Entry 3WD5 (X-ray diffraction, 3.10 A resolution); this record covers chains A and L of the 3 polymer chains in the assembly.

Chain A:
Protein: Tumor necrosis factor
From: Homo sapiens
Notes: fragment: Tumor necrosis factor, soluble form
UniProtKB: P01375 (TNFA_HUMAN); residues 1-157 here correspond to UniProt positions 77-233 (UniProt number = residue number + 76)
Amino-acid sequence (157 residues; each row starts with the number of its first residue):
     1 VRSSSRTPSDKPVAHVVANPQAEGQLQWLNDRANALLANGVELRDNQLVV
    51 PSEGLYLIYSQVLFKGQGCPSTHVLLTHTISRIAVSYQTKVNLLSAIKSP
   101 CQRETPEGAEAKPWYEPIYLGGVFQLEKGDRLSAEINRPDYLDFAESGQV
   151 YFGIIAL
Not modelled in the structure: 1-5
Sequence notes: conflict Asp31 (Arg107 in P01375)
Curated features (UniProtKB/Swiss-Prot):
  - glycosylation: Ser4 (O-linked (GalNAc...) serine)
Disulfide bonds: Cys69-Cys101
What the authors report for this chain:
  - mutagenesis - T72A, K90A, V91A, E110A, I136A: unchanged binding to Adalimumab

Chain L:
Protein: Adalimumab Light Chain
From: Homo sapiens
Amino-acid sequence (213 residues; each row starts with the number of its first residue):
     1 DIQMTQSPSSLSASVGDRVTITCRASQGIRNYLAWYQQKPGKAPKLLIYA
    51 ASTLQSGVPSRFSGSGSGTDFTLTISSLQPEDVATYYCQRYNRAPYTFGQ
   101 GTKVEIKRTVAAPSVFIFPPSDEQLKSGTASVVCLLNNFYPREAKVQWKV
   151 DNALQSGNSQESVTEQDSKDSTYSLSSTLTLSKADYEKHKVYACEVTHQG
   201 LSSPVTKSFNRGE
Disulfide bonds: Cys23-Cys88, Cys134-Cys194

How chain A and chain L interact:
Pairs across the interface - 23 pairs, chain A then chain L:
  Pro20(A) - Arg93(L)  hydrogen bond (backbone-side chain)
  Gln21(A) - Asp1(L)  hydrogen bond
  Gln21(A) - Arg93(L)
  Glu23(A) - Asp1(L)
  Glu23(A) - Gln27(L)
  Glu23(A) - Arg93(L)  salt bridge
  Lys65(A) - Arg30(L)  hydrogen bond (backbone-side chain)
  Lys65(A) - Tyr32(L)
  Lys65(A) - Asn92(L)  hydrogen bond (side chain-backbone)
  Gly66(A) - Arg30(L)
  Gly66(A) - Tyr32(L)  hydrogen bond (backbone-side chain)
  Gln67(A) - Asn31(L)  hydrogen bond
  Gln67(A) - Tyr32(L)
  Gln67(A) - Ala50(L)
  Gln67(A) - Tyr91(L)  hydrogen bond
  Glu110(A) - Thr53(L)
  Ala111(A) - Thr53(L)  hydrogen bond (backbone-side chain)
  Asp140(A) - Arg30(L)  hydrogen bond (backbone-side chain)
  Tyr141(A) - Arg30(L)
  Asp143(A) - Asn92(L)
  Phe144(A) - Arg93(L)
  Ala145(A) - Asn92(L)
  Ala145(A) - Arg93(L)
Interface residues without a listed pair, chain L (12 interface residues in all): Tyr49, Tyr96
The authors on this interface:
  - specific contacts: Glu23(A)-Arg93(L) (salt bridge), Ala111(A)-Thr53(L) (hydrogen bond)
  - epitope / paratope residues, chain A: Pro20(A), Gln21(A), Glu23(A), Lys65(A), Gln67(A), Ala111(A), Tyr141(A), Asp143(A)
  - epitope / paratope residues, chain L: Arg30(L), Asn31(L), Tyr32(L), Thr53(L), Arg93(L)

In short:
Chain A and chain L form an interface of 13 and 12 residues respectively; the contacts include 9 hydrogen
bonds and 1 salt bridge. Among the polar pairs are Glu23(A)-Arg93(L), Pro20(A)-Arg93(L) and Gln21(A)-Asp1(L).
The paper describes a salt bridge between Glu23(A) and Arg93(L); a hydrogen bond between Ala111(A) and
Thr53(L). From the paper: T72A, K90A and V91A of chain A, among others, leave binding to Adalimumab unchanged;
epitope/paratope residues Pro20(A), Gln21(A) and Arg30(L) among others; 5 substitutions were tested in all.
Chain A is Tumor necrosis factor and chain L is Adalimumab Light Chain, both from Homo sapiens; the structure,
Crystal structure of TNFalpha in complex with Adalimumab Fab fragment, was determined by X-ray diffraction.
